Entry 8FMM (X-ray diffraction, 3.11 A resolution); this record covers chains A and B of the 3 polymer chains in the assembly.

== Chain A ==
Molecule: Troponin C, slow skeletal and cardiac muscles
Organism: Homo sapiens
UniProt: P63316 (TNNC1_HUMAN); numbering as in UniProt (aligned over 1-161)
Amino-acid sequence (164 residues; numbered -2 to 161; the number before each row is that of its first residue; numbers below 1 keep their minus sign (Gln-2 is residue -2)):
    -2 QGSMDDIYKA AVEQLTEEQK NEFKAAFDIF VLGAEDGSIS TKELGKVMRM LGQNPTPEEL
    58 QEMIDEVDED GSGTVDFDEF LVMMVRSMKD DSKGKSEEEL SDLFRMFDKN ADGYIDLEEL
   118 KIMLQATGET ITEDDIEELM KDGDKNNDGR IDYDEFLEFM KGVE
Not modelled in the structure: -2 to 0, 86-91
Construct notes: expression tag (-2 to 0); conflict Ser35 (Cys in P63316), Ser84 (Cys in P63316), Glu115 (Asp in P63316)
Ion coordination: Ca2+ site 1: Asp65, Asp67, Ser69, Thr71, Glu76; Ca2+ site 2: Asp105, Asn107, Asp109, Tyr111, Glu116; Ca2+ site 3: Asp141, Asn143, Asp145, Arg147, Glu152
Curated features (UniProtKB/Swiss-Prot):
  - binding site (Ca(2+)): Asp65, Asp67, Ser69, Thr71, Glu76, Asp105, Asn107, Asp109, Tyr111, Glu116, Asp141, Asn143, Asp145, Arg147, Glu152
  - modified residue: Met1 (N-acetylmethionine), Ser98 (Phosphoserine)
  - natural variant: Ala8 (A8V: In CMH13), Leu29 (L29Q: In CMH13), Glu134 (E134D: In CMH13), Asp145 (D145E: In CMH13), Gly159 (G159D: In CMD1Z)

== Chain B ==
Molecule: Troponin T, cardiac muscle
Organism: Homo sapiens
UniProt: P45379 (TNNT2_HUMAN); residues 183-288 here correspond to UniProt positions 193-298 (UniProt number = residue number + 10)
Amino-acid sequence (109 residues; row label = number of the first residue in the row):
   180 QGSHFGGYIQ KQAQTERKSG KRQTEREKKK KILAERRKVL AIDHLNEDQL REKAKELWQS
   240 IYNLEAEKFD LQEKFKQQKY EINVLRNRIN DNQKVSKTRG KAKVTGRWK
Not modelled in the structure: 180-201, 273-288
Construct notes: expression tag (180-182)
Curated features (UniProtKB/Swiss-Prot):
  - modified residue: Thr194 (Phosphothreonine), Ser198 (Phosphoserine), Thr203 (Phosphothreonine), Thr284 (Phosphothreonine)

== How chain A and chain B interact ==
Pairs across the interface - 13 pairs, chain A then chain B:
  Phe101(A) - Tyr259(B)
  Arg102(A) - Tyr259(B)
  Asp105(A) - Tyr259(B)  hydrogen bond
  Ala108(A) - Tyr259(B)
  Asp109(A) - Asn262(B)
  Asp109(A) - Asn266(B)  hydrogen bond (backbone-side chain)
  Gly110(A) - Val263(B)
  Gly110(A) - Asn266(B)
  Tyr111(A) - Asn266(B)
  Tyr111(A) - Asp270(B)  hydrogen bond
  Tyr150(A) - Arg267(B)
  Asp151(A) - Arg267(B)  salt bridge
  Asp151(A) - Asn271(B)  hydrogen bond
Also at the interface, not in a pair above, chain B (8 interface residues in all): Gln256

== Summary ==
9 residues of chain A and 8 residues of chain B are in contact; the contacts include 4 hydrogen bonds and 1
salt bridge. Polar contacts include Asp151(A)-Arg267(B), Asp105(A)-Tyr259(B) and Asp109(A)-Asn266(B). Curated
annotation (UniProt) lists 15 Ca2+-binding residues on chain A.
Chain A is Troponin C, slow skeletal and cardiac muscles and chain B is Troponin T, cardiac muscle, both from
Homo sapiens; the structure, Complex structure of wild type Troponin complex, was determined by X-ray
diffraction.
